Entry 2PCD (X-ray diffraction, 2.15 A resolution); this record covers chains M and N of the 12 polymer chains in the assembly.

# Chain M (and N)
Molecule: Protocatechuate 3,4-dioxygenase (beta chain)
From: Pseudomonas putida
Notes: EC 1.13.11.3; chain N of this document is another copy of the same molecule, construct and numbering; everything in this record applies to it too
UniProtKB: P00437 (PCXB_PSEPU); residues 301-538 here correspond to UniProt positions 1-238 (UniProt number = residue number - 300)
Chain sequence (238 residues; each row starts with the number of its first residue):
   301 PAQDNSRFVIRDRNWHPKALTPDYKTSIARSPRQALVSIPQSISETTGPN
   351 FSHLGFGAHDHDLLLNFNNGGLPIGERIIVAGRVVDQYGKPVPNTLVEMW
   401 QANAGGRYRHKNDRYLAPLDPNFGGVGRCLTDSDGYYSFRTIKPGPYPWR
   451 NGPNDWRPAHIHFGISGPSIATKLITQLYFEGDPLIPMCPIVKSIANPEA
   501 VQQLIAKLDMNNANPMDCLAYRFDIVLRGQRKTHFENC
Disordered / not traced: 368-370, 537-538
Ion coordination: Fe ion: Tyr408, Tyr447, His460, His462

# Interface between chain M and chain N
Residue-residue contacts (12; chain M residue first):
  Asp323(M) - Asn314(N)
  Asp323(M) - Lys318(N)  salt bridge
  Lys325(M) - Ala335(N)
  Lys325(M) - Leu336(N)  hydrogen bond (side chain-backbone)
  Lys325(M) - Ser338(N)  hydrogen bond
  Ile328(M) - Arg333(N)
  Ile328(M) - Ala335(N)  hydrophobic
  Asn451(M) - Ser338(N)  hydrogen bond (backbone-side chain)
  Gly452(M) - Ser338(N)
  Pro453(M) - Ile310(N)  hydrophobic
  Pro453(M) - Ser338(N)
  Asn454(M) - Ile310(N)

# Summary
The chain M/chain N interface involves 7 residues from each chain; the contacts include 3 hydrogen bonds and 1
salt bridge. Polar contacts include Asp323(M)-Lys318(N), Lys325(M)-Leu336(N) and Lys325(M)-Ser338(N). The Fe
ion site is built by Tyr408(M), Tyr447(M), His460(M) and His462(M).
Both chains are Protocatechuate 3,4-dioxygenase (beta chain) (Pseudomonas putida). Entry 2PCD (Structure of
protocatechuate 3,4-dioxygenase from pseudomonas aeruginosa at 2.15 angstroms resolution) was determined by
X-ray diffraction.
